Entry 5XF3 (X-ray diffraction, 2.60 A resolution); this record covers chains E and J of the 10 polymer chains in the assembly.

Chain E:
Name: Histone H3.1
Organism: Homo sapiens
UniProt: P68431 (H31_HUMAN); residues 0-135 here correspond to UniProt positions 1-136 (UniProt number = residue number + 1)
Sequence (136 residues; row label = number of the first residue in the row; numbering starts at 0):
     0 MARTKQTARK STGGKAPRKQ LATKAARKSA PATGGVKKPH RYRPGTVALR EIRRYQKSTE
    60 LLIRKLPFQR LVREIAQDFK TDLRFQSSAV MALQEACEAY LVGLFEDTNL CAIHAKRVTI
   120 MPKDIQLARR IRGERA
Disordered / not traced: 0-37, 135
Curated features (UniProtKB/Swiss-Prot):
  - modified residue: Arg2 (Asymmetric dimethylarginine), Thr3 (Phosphothreonine), Lys4 (Allysine), Gln5 (5-glutamyl dopamine), Thr6 (Phosphothreonine), Arg8 (Citrulline), Lys9 (N6,N6,N6-trimethyllysine), Ser10 (ADP-ribosylserine), Thr11 (Phosphothreonine), Lys14 (N6-(2-hydroxyisobutyryl)lysine), Arg17 (Asymmetric dimethylarginine), Lys18 (N6-(2-hydroxyisobutyryl)lysine), Lys23 (N6-(2-hydroxyisobutyryl)lysine), Arg26 (Citrulline), Lys27 (N6,N6,N6-trimethyllysine), Ser28 (ADP-ribosylserine), Lys36 (N6,N6,N6-trimethyllysine), Lys37 (N6-methyllysine), Tyr41 (Phosphotyrosine), Lys56 (N6,N6,N6-trimethyllysine) and 8 more in UniProt
  - lipidation: Lys18 (N6-decanoyllysine)
Bound ions: Mg2+: Asp77 (shared with 1 residue of chain D)

Chain J:
Molecule: 145-nt DNA strand
Sequence (145 nucleotides; each row starts with the number of its first residue; numbers below 1 keep their minus sign (DA-72 is residue -72)):
   -72 ATCAATATCC ACCTGCAGAT ACTACCAAAA GTGTATTTGG AAACTGCTCC ATCAAAAGGC
   -12 ATGTTCAGCT GATTCAGCTG AACATGCCTT TTGATGGAGC AGTTTCCAAA TACACTTTTG
    48 GTAGTATCTG CAGGTGGATA TTGAT

Chain E / chain J interface:
Residue-residue contacts (23; chain E residue first):
  Arg40(E) - DG70(J)  sugar contact
  Arg40(E) - DA71(J)  phosphate contact
  Tyr41(E) - DT69(J)  phosphate contact
  Tyr41(E) - DG70(J)  phosphate contact
  Arg42(E) - DG-5(J)  salt bridge to the phosphate
  Arg42(E) - DG70(J)  hydrogen bond to the phosphate
  Pro43(E) - DA-6(J)  phosphate contact
  Thr45(E) - DT69(J)  phosphate contact
  Thr45(E) - DG70(J)  hydrogen bond to the phosphate
  Arg63(E) - DC-13(J)  salt bridge to the phosphate
  Arg72(E) - DC-23(J)  salt bridge to the phosphate
  Arg83(E) - DC-24(J)  hydrogen bond to the sugar
  Arg83(E) - DC-23(J)  phosphate contact
  Phe84(E) - DC-24(J)  sugar contact
  Phe84(E) - DC-23(J)  hydrogen bond to the phosphate
  Gln85(E) - DC-24(J)  phosphate contact
  Ser86(E) - DC-24(J)  phosphate contact
  Arg116(E) - DT-3(J)  phosphate contact
  Arg116(E) - DG-2(J)  phosphate contact
  Val117(E) - DT-3(J)  hydrogen bond to the phosphate
  Thr118(E) - DC-4(J)  hydrogen bond to the phosphate
  Thr118(E) - DT-3(J)  hydrogen bond to the phosphate
  Met120(E) - DG-2(J)  phosphate contact
Other interface residues (no listed pair), chain E (17 interface residues in all): His39, Lys115
Other interface residues (no listed pair), chain J (12 interface residues in all): DG-14

Overview:
17 residues of chain E and 12 residues of chain J are in contact, with 7 hydrogen bonds and 3 salt bridges.
Polar contacts include Arg83(E)-DC-24(J), Arg42(E)-DG70(J) and Thr45(E)-DG70(J).
Here chain E is Histone H3.1 (Homo sapiens) and chain J is a 145-nt DNA strand. Entry 5XF3 (Nucleosome core
particle with an adduct of a binuclear RAPTA (Ru-arene-phosphaadamantane) compound having a
1,2-diphenylethylenediamine linker ...) was determined by X-ray diffraction together with 5XF4, 5XF5 and 5XF6
from the same study.
